7JY0 - chains A and C of the 4 polymer chains in the assembly; structure by X-ray diffraction, 1.63 A resolution.

== Chain A (and C) ==
Name: Hemoglobin subunit alpha
Source organism: Homo sapiens
Notes: chain C of this document is another copy of the same molecule, construct and numbering; everything in this record applies to it too
UniProt: P69905 (HBA_HUMAN); residues 1-141 here correspond to UniProt positions 2-142 (UniProt number = residue number + 1)
Chain sequence (141 residues; numbered 1 to 141; the number before each row is that of its first residue):
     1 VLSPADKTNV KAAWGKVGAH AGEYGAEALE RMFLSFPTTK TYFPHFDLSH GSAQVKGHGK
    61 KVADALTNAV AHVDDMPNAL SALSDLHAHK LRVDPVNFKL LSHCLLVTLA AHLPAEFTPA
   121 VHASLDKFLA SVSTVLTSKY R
Ion coordination: heme Fe: His87 (together with carbon monoxide)
Residues lining bound ligands:
  - carbon monoxide (CMO): Leu29, Phe43, His58, Val62, His87, Leu101
  - heme (HEM): Met32, Thr39, Tyr42, Phe43, His45, Phe46, His58, Lys61, Val62, Ala65, Leu66, Leu83, Leu86, His87, Leu91, Val93, Asn97, Phe98, Leu101, Val132, Leu136
  - 1,4,7,10,13,16-hexaoxacyclooctadecane (O4B), molecule 1: Lys7, Lys11, Val70, Ala71, Val73, Asp74
  - 1,4,7,10,13,16-hexaoxacyclooctadecane (O4B), molecule 2: Phe33, Leu34, Pro37, Lys40, Leu48
  - VOM (2-amino-3-{(1S)-1-[5-fluoro-2-(1H-pyrazol-1-yl)phenyl]ethoxy}quinoline-6-carboxamide), molecule 1: Val1, Leu2, Lys7, Val73, Asp74, Met76, Ser131
  - VOM, molecule 2: Asp74, Asp75, Met76, Pro77, Asn78, Ser131, Thr134, Val135
Swiss-Prot annotation at these positions:
  - binding site (O2): His58
  - binding site (heme b): His87
  - site: Thr8, Asn9 (Microbial infection: Cleavage), Lys11 (Not glycated), Ala13, Trp14 (Microbial infection: Cleavage), Tyr24, Gly25 (Microbial infection: Cleavage), Leu29, Glu30 (Microbial infection: Cleavage), His45, Phe46 (Microbial infection: Cleavage), Asp47, Leu48 (Microbial infection: Cleavage), Ser52, Ala53 (Microbial infection: Cleavage), Val55, Lys56 (Microbial infection: Cleavage), Lys56 (Not glycated), Gly59, Lys60 (Microbial infection: Cleavage), Lys60 (Not glycated), Lys90 (Not glycated), Leu91, Arg92 (Microbial infection: Cleavage), Lys99 (Not glycated), Leu106, Val107 (Microbial infection: Cleavage), Thr108, Leu109 (Microbial infection: Cleavage), Val121, His122 (Microbial infection: Cleavage), Ser133, Thr134 (Microbial infection: Cleavage)
  - modified residue: Ser3 (Phosphoserine), Lys7 (N6-succinyllysine), Thr8 (Phosphothreonine), Lys11 (N6-succinyllysine), Lys16 (N6-acetyllysine), Tyr24 (Phosphotyrosine), Ser35 (Phosphoserine), Lys40 (N6-succinyllysine), Ser49 (Phosphoserine), Ser102 (Phosphoserine), Thr108 (Phosphothreonine), Ser124 (Phosphoserine), Ser131 (Phosphoserine), Thr134 (Phosphothreonine), Thr137 (Phosphothreonine), Ser138 (Phosphoserine)
  - glycosylation (N-linked (Glc) (glycation) lysine): Lys7, Lys16, Lys40, Lys61

== Chain A / chain C interface ==
Pairs across the interface - 15 pairs, chain A then chain C:
  Val1(A) with Val135(C), hydrophobic; Ser138(C), hydrogen bond (backbone-side chain); Tyr140(C), hydrophobic
  Leu2(A) with Tyr140(C)
  Ser3(A) with Lys139(C); Tyr140(C)
  Pro4(A) with Tyr140(C)
  Pro77(A) with Val1(C), hydrophobic
  Lys127(A) with Lys139(C), hydrogen bond (side chain-backbone)
  Val135(A) with Val1(C), hydrophobic
  Ser138(A) with Val1(C), hydrogen bond (side chain-backbone)
  Lys139(A) with Lys127(C), hydrogen bond (backbone-side chain)
  Tyr140(A) with Val1(C), hydrophobic; Ser3(C); Pro4(C)
Other interface residues (no listed pair), chain A (12 interface residues in all): Asp6, Thr134
Other interface residues (no listed pair), chain C (13 interface residues in all): Leu2, Asp6, Pro77, Thr134, Arg141

== Summary ==
Chain A and chain C form an interface of 12 and 13 residues respectively; the contacts include 4 hydrogen
bonds. Polar contacts include Val1(A)-Ser138(C) and Lys127(A)-Lys139(C). Bound to chain A: heme, carbon
monoxide, 1,4,7,10,13,16-hexaoxacyclooctadecane and compound VOM.
Chain A and chain C are both Hemoglobin subunit alpha (Homo sapiens); the structure, Structure of HbA with
compound 9, was determined by X-ray diffraction (same publication as 7JXZ, 7JY1 and 7JY3).
